PDB entry 5R1I | X-ray diffraction, 2.01 A resolution | chains A and B

# Chain A
Protein: Pre-mRNA-splicing factor 8
From: Saccharomyces cerevisiae (strain ATCC 204508 / S288c)
Notes: fragment: yPrp8 RNaseH
UniProtKB: P33334 (PRP8_YEAST); numbering as in UniProt (aligned over 1836-2090)
Sequence (258 residues; numbered 1833 to 2090; the number before each row is that of its first residue):
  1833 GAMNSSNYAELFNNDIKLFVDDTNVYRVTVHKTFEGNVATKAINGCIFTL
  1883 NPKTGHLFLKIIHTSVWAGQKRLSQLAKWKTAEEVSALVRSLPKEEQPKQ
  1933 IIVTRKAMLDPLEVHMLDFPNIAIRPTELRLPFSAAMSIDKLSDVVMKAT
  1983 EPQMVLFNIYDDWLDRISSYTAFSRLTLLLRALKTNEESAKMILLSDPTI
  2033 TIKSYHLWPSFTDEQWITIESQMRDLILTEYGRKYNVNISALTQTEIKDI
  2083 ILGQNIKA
Disordered / not traced: 2070-2090
Differences from the reference sequence: expression tag (1833-1835)

# Chain B
Protein: A1 cistron-splicing factor AAR2
From: Saccharomyces cerevisiae (strain ATCC 204508 / S288c)
Notes: fragment: GAMA - Aar2(1-152) - SSSSS - Aar2(171-317); engineered mutation(s): L153_D170delinsSSSSS
UniProtKB: P32357 (AAR2_YEAST); aligned to UniProt positions 1-317 over residues 1-317
Sequence (308 residues; each row starts with the number of its first residue; note: 13 numbers in that range are skipped by the numbering (no residue carries them; nothing is unmodelled there); numbers below 1 keep their minus sign (Gly-3 is residue -3)):
    -3 GAMAMNTVPFTSAPIEVTIGIDQYSFNVKENQPFHGIKDIPIGHVHVIHF
    47 QHADNSSMRYGYWFDCRMGNFYIQYDPKDGLYKMMEERDGAKFENIVHNF
    97 KERQMMVSYPKIDEDDTWYNLTEFVQMDKIRKIVRKDENQFSYVDSSMTT
   147 VQENEL
   166 SSSSSDPAHSLNYTVINFKSREAIRPGHEMEDFLDKSYYLNTVMLQGIFK
   216 NSSNYFGELQFAFLNAMFFGNYGSSLQWHAMIELICSSATVPKHMLDKLD
   266 EILYYQIKTLPEQYSDILLNERVWNICLYSSFQKNSLHNTEKIMENKYPE
   316 LL
Disordered / not traced: -3 to 0, 166-169
Disulfides: Cys251-Cys292
Differences from the reference sequence: expression tag (-3 to 0); conflict Ser166 (Leu153 in P32357), Ser167 (Lys154 in P32357), Ser170 (Leu157 in P32357)

# Chain A / chain B interface
Contacting residue pairs (17):
  Gln1907(A) with Met195(B); Leu199(B)
  Leu1908(A) with Met195(B), hydrophobic
  Trp1911(A) with Glu194(B); Met195(B), hydrophobic; Phe198(B), hydrophobic
  Asp1942(A) with Lys184(B), salt bridge
  Glu1945(A) with Lys184(B), salt bridge
  Val1946(A) with Ile189(B), hydrophobic; Glu194(B); Phe198(B), hydrophobic
  His1947(A) with Glu194(B)
  Leu1949(A) with Lys184(B); Ser185(B); Arg186(B); Ile189(B), hydrophobic
  Asp1950(A) with Arg186(B), salt bridge

# Overview
9 residues of chain A face 8 of chain B across their interface, with 3 salt bridges. Polar contacts include
Asp1942(A)-Lys184(B), Glu1945(A)-Lys184(B) and Asp1950(A)-Arg186(B).
Here chain A is Pre-mRNA-splicing factor 8 and chain B is A1 cistron-splicing factor AAR2, both from
Saccharomyces cerevisiae (strain ATCC 204508 / S288c). Entry 5R1I (PanDDA analysis group deposition --
Auto-refined data of Aar2/RNaseH for ground state model 33, DMSO-free) was determined by X-ray diffraction
together with 5QY1, 5QY2, 5QY3, 5QY4, 5QY5, 5QY6 and 128 further entries from the same study.
